Entry 7N6V (X-ray diffraction, 1.39 A resolution); this record covers chains A and B.

== Chain A (and B) ==
Protein: Protease
Source organism: Human immunodeficiency virus type 1 group M subtype B (isolate BRU/LAI)
Notes: EC 3.4.23.16; chain B of this document is another copy of the same molecule, construct and numbering; everything in this record applies to it too
UniProt: P03367 (POL_HV1BR); residues 1-99 here correspond to UniProt positions 501-599 (UniProt number = residue number + 500)
Amino-acid sequence (99 residues; row label = number of the first residue in the row):
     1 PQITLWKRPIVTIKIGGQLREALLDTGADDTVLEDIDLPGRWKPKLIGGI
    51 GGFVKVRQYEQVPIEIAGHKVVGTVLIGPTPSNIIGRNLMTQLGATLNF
Sequence notes: engineered mutation Lys7 (Gln507 in P03367), Ile10 (Leu510 in P03367), Arg20 (Lys520 in P03367), Asp35 (Glu535 in P03367), Ile36 (Met536 in P03367), Asp37 (Ser537 in P03367), Leu46 (Met546 in P03367), Val54 (Ile554 in P03367), Glu60 (Asp560 in P03367), Val62 (Ile562 in P03367), Pro63 (Leu563 in P03367), Ala67 (Cys567 in P03367), Val71 (Ala571 in P03367), Val72 (Ile572 in P03367), Ile77 (Val577 in P03367), Ser82 (Val582 in P03367), Met90 (Leu590 in P03367), Leu93 (Ile593 in P03367), Ala95 (Cys595 in P03367)
UniProt features mapped onto this chain:
  - region (Dimerization of protease): Pro1 to Leu5, Gly49 to Phe53, Lys55, Asn88, Leu89, Thr91, Gln92, Gly94, Thr96 to Phe99
  - active site: Asp25 (For protease activity)
  - site: Phe99 (Cleavage)
Small-molecule neighbours: Amprenavir (478; {3-[(4-amino-benzenesulfonyl)-isobutyl-amino]-1-benzyl-2-hydroxy-propyl}-carbamic acid tetrahydro-furan-3-yl ester): Leu23, Asp25, Gly27, Ala28, Asp29, Asp30, Val32, Ile47, Gly48, Gly49, Ile50, Pro81, Ser82, Ile84

== How chain A and chain B interact ==
Residue-residue contacts (106; chain A residue first):
  Pro1(A) - Leu97(B)
  Pro1(A) - Asn98(B)
  Pro1(A) - Phe99(B)  hydrogen bond (backbone-backbone)
  Gln2(A) - Thr96(B)  hydrogen bond
  Gln2(A) - Leu97(B)
  Gln2(A) - Asn98(B)  hydrogen bond
  Ile3(A) - Thr96(B)
  Ile3(A) - Leu97(B)  hydrogen bond (backbone-backbone)
  Ile3(A) - Phe99(B)  hydrophobic
  Thr4(A) - Ala95(B)
  Thr4(A) - Thr96(B)
  Leu5(A) - Thr26(B)
  Leu5(A) - Arg87(B)  hydrogen bond (backbone-side chain)
  Leu5(A) - Met90(B)  hydrophobic
  Leu5(A) - Thr91(B)
  Leu5(A) - Ala95(B)
  Trp6(A) - Arg87(B)  hydrogen bond (backbone-side chain)
  Trp6(A) - Thr91(B)
  Lys7(A) - Arg87(B)
  Arg8(A) - Asp29(B)  salt bridge
  Arg8(A) - Arg87(B)
  Pro9(A) - Thr26(B)
  Pro9(A) - Arg87(B)
  Leu23(A) - Gly27(B)
  Leu24(A) - Thr26(B)  hydrogen bond (backbone-side chain)
  Leu24(A) - Leu97(B)  hydrophobic
  Leu24(A) - Phe99(B)  hydrophobic
  Asp25(A) - Asp25(B)
  Asp25(A) - Thr26(B)
  Asp25(A) - Gly27(B)  hydrogen bond (side chain-backbone)
  Thr26(A) - Leu5(B)
  Thr26(A) - Pro9(B)
  Thr26(A) - Leu24(B)  hydrogen bond (side chain-backbone)
  Thr26(A) - Asp25(B)
  Thr26(A) - Thr26(B)  hydrogen bond (side chain-backbone)
  Thr26(A) - Leu97(B)
  Gly27(A) - Leu23(B)
  Gly27(A) - Asp25(B)  hydrogen bond (backbone-side chain)
  Asp29(A) - Arg8(B)  salt bridge
  Val32(A) - Ile50(B)  hydrophobic
  Gly49(A) - Ile50(B)
  Gly49(A) - Pro81(B)
  Ile50(A) - Val32(B)  hydrophobic
  Ile50(A) - Ile47(B)  hydrophobic
  Ile50(A) - Gly49(B)
  Ile50(A) - Ile50(B)
  Ile50(A) - Gly51(B)  hydrogen bond (backbone-backbone)
  Ile50(A) - Gly52(B)
  Ile50(A) - Val54(B)  hydrophobic
  Ile50(A) - Thr80(B)
  Ile50(A) - Pro81(B)
  Ile50(A) - Ile84(B)  hydrophobic
  Gly51(A) - Ile50(B)  hydrogen bond (backbone-backbone)
  Gly51(A) - Gly51(B)
  Gly51(A) - Gly52(B)  hydrogen bond (backbone-backbone)
  Gly51(A) - Phe53(B)
  Gly51(A) - Val54(B)
  Gly52(A) - Ile50(B)
  Gly52(A) - Gly51(B)
  Phe53(A) - Gly51(B)
  Val54(A) - Ile50(B)  hydrophobic
  Val54(A) - Gly51(B)
  Ala67(A) - Phe99(B)  hydrophobic
  His69(A) - Phe99(B)
  Thr80(A) - Ile50(B)
  Pro81(A) - Gly49(B)
  Pro81(A) - Ile50(B)
  Arg87(A) - Leu5(B)  hydrogen bond (side chain-backbone)
  Arg87(A) - Trp6(B)  hydrogen bond (side chain-backbone)
  Arg87(A) - Lys7(B)
  Arg87(A) - Arg8(B)
  Arg87(A) - Pro9(B)
  Met90(A) - Leu5(B)  hydrophobic
  Met90(A) - Leu97(B)  hydrophobic
  Thr91(A) - Leu5(B)
  Thr91(A) - Trp6(B)
  Gln92(A) - Trp6(B)
  Leu93(A) - Phe99(B)
  Ala95(A) - Leu5(B)
  Ala95(A) - Asn98(B)
  Ala95(A) - Phe99(B)  hydrophobic
  Thr96(A) - Gln2(B)  hydrogen bond
  Thr96(A) - Ile3(B)
  Thr96(A) - Thr4(B)
  Thr96(A) - Thr96(B)
  Thr96(A) - Leu97(B)
  Thr96(A) - Asn98(B)  hydrogen bond (backbone-backbone)
  Leu97(A) - Pro1(B)
  Leu97(A) - Gln2(B)
  Leu97(A) - Ile3(B)  hydrogen bond (backbone-backbone)
  Leu97(A) - Leu24(B)  hydrophobic
  Leu97(A) - Thr26(B)
  Leu97(A) - Met90(B)  hydrophobic
  Leu97(A) - Thr96(B)
  Leu97(A) - Leu97(B)  hydrophobic
  Asn98(A) - Pro1(B)
  Asn98(A) - Gln2(B)  hydrogen bond
  Asn98(A) - Ala95(B)
  Asn98(A) - Thr96(B)  hydrogen bond (backbone-backbone)
  Asn98(A) - Asn98(B)
  Phe99(A) - Pro1(B)  hydrogen bond (backbone-backbone)
  Phe99(A) - Ile3(B)  hydrophobic
  Phe99(A) - Leu24(B)  hydrophobic
  Phe99(A) - Ala67(B)  hydrophobic
  Phe99(A) - Leu93(B)
  Phe99(A) - Ala95(B)  hydrophobic
Interface residues without a listed pair, chain A (41 interface residues in all): Val11, Ile47, Pro79, Ile84, Gly94
Interface residues without a listed pair, chain B (41 interface residues in all): Gly48, His69, Pro79, Gln92, Gly94

== Summary ==
Chain A and chain B each contribute 41 residues to their interface, with 22 hydrogen bonds and 2 salt bridges.
Among the polar pairs are Arg8(A)-Asp29(B), Gln2(A)-Thr96(B) and Gln2(A)-Asn98(B). Bound to chain A:
Amprenavir. From UniProt: active-site residue Asp25(A) on chain A.
Chain A and chain B are both Protease (Human immunodeficiency virus type 1 group M subtype B (isolate
BRU/LAI)); the structure, Crystal structure of HIV-1 Protease multiple mutants PRS17 with Revertant mutation
V48G bound to inhibitor Amprenavir, was determined by X-ray diffraction, deposited together with 7N6T and
7N6X.
